4UV9 - chains A and B; structure by X-ray diffraction, 3.00 A resolution.

Chain A:
Molecule: Lysine-specific histone demethylase 1A
Organism: Homo sapiens
Notes: EC 1.-.-.-
UniProt: O60341 (KDM1A_HUMAN); aligned to UniProt positions 1-872 over residues -19 to 852 (the alignment contains insertions or deletions, so no single offset holds)
Amino-acid sequence (872 residues; each row starts with the number of its first residue; numbers below 1 keep their minus sign (Met-19 is residue -19)):
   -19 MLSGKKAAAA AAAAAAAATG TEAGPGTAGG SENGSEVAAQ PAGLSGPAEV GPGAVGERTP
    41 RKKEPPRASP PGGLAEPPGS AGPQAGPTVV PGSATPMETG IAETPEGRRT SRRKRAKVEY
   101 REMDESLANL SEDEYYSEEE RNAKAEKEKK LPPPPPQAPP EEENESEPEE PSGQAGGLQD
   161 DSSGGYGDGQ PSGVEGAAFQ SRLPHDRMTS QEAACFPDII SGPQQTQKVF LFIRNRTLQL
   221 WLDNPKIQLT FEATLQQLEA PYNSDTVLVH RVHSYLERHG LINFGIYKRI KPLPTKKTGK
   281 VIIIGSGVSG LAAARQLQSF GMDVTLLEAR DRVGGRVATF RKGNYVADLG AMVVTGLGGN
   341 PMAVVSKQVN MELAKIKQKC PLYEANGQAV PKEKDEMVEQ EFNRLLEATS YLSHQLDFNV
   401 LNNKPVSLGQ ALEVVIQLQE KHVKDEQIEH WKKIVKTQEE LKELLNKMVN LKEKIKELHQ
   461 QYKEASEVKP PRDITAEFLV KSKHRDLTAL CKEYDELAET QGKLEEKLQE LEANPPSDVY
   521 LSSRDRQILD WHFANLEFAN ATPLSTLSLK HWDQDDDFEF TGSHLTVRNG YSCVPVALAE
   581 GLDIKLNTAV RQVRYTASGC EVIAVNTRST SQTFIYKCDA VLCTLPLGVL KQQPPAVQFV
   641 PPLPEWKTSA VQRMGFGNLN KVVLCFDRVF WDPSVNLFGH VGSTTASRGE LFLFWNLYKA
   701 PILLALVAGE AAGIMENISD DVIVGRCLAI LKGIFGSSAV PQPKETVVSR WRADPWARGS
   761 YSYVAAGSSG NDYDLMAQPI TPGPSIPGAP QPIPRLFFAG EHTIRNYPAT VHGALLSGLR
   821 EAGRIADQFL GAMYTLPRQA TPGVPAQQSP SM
Not modelled in the structure: -19 to 170, 837-852
Sequence notes: conflict Pro171 (Ala191 in O60341)
Residues lining bound ligands: 1-Ethyl-Tranylcypromine (D70; [(2R,3S,4R,5R)-5-(6-amino-9H-purin-9-yl)-3,4-dihydroxytetrahydrofuran-2-yl]methyl (2R,3S,4S)-2,3,4-trihydroxy-5-[(4aS,10aS)-4a-[(1S,3E)-3-imino-1-phenylpentyl]-7,8-dimethyl-2,4-dioxo-1,3,4,4a,5,10a-hexahydrobenzo[g]pteridin-10(2H)-yl]pentyl dihydrogen diphosphate): Ile284, Gly285, Ser286, Gly287, Val288, Ser289, Gly290, Leu307, Glu308, Ala309, Arg310, Gly314, Gly315, Arg316, Val317, Leu329, Gly330, Ala331, Met332, Val333, Thr335, Phe538, Ala539, Tyr571, Thr588, Ala589, Val590, Thr624, Leu625, Pro626, Val629, Val637, Leu659, Lys661, Trp751, Trp756, Ser760, Tyr761, Gly800, Glu801, Pro808, Ala809, Thr810, Val811, His812, Ala814

Chain B:
Molecule: Rest corepressor 1
Organism: Homo sapiens
UniProt: Q9UKL0 (RCOR1_HUMAN); residues 1-482 here = UniProt positions 1-482
Amino-acid sequence (482 residues; numbered 1 to 482; the number before each row is that of its first residue):
     1 MVEKGPEVSG KRRGRNNAAA SASAAAASAA ASAACASPAA TAASGAAASS ASAAAASAAA
    61 APNNGQNKSL AAAAPNGNSS SNSWEEGSSG SSSDEEHGGG GMRVGPQYQA VVPDFDPAKL
   121 ARRSQERDNL GMLVWSPNQN LSEAKLDEYI AIAKEKHGYN MEQALGMLFW HKHNIEKSLA
   181 DLPNFTPFPD EWTVEDKVLF EQAFSFHGKT FHRIQQMLPD KSIASLVKFY YSWKKTRTKT
   241 SVMDRHARKQ KREREESEDE LEEANGNNPI DIEVDQNKES KKEVPPTETV PQVKKEKHST
   301 QAKNRAKRKP PKGMFLSQED VEAVSANATA ATTVLRQLDM ELVSVKRQIQ NIKQTNSALK
   361 EKLDGGIEPY RLPEVIQKCN ARWTTEEQLL AVQAIRKYGR DFQAISDVIG NKSVVQVKNF
   421 FVNYRRRFNI DEVLQEWEAE HGKEETNGPS NQKPVKSPDN SIKMPEEEDE APVLDVRYAS
   481 AS
Not modelled in the structure: 1-307, 441-482
UniProt features mapped onto this chain:
  - cross-link: Lys297 (Glycyl lysine isopeptide (Lys-Gly) (interchain with G-Cter in SUMO2))

Chain A / chain B interface:
Residue-residue contacts - 103 pairs, chain A then chain B:
  Arg384(A) - Pro311(B)
  Arg384(A) - Lys312(B)  hydrogen bond (side chain-backbone)
  Arg384(A) - Gly313(B)
  Arg384(A) - Met314(B)
  Glu387(A) - Pro311(B)
  Ala388(A) - Leu316(B)  hydrophobic
  Tyr391(A) - Lys309(B)
  Tyr391(A) - Pro310(B)
  Tyr391(A) - Leu316(B)  hydrophobic
  Leu392(A) - Leu316(B)  hydrophobic
  Gln395(A) - Arg308(B)
  Leu396(A) - Gln318(B)
  Val414(A) - Val321(B)  hydrophobic
  Val415(A) - Leu316(B)  hydrophobic
  Gln417(A) - Val324(B)
  Gln417(A) - Ala331(B)
  Leu418(A) - Phe315(B)
  Leu418(A) - Leu316(B)  hydrophobic
  Leu418(A) - Asp320(B)
  Leu418(A) - Val321(B)  hydrophobic
  Leu418(A) - Val324(B)  hydrophobic
  Gln419(A) - Gly313(B)
  Gln419(A) - Met314(B)
  Gln419(A) - Phe315(B)  hydrogen bond (side chain-backbone)
  Gln419(A) - Leu316(B)
  Glu420(A) - Leu335(B)
  Lys421(A) - Asp320(B)  salt bridge
  Lys421(A) - Leu335(B)
  Lys421(A) - Leu338(B)
  His422(A) - Phe315(B)
  Lys424(A) - Leu335(B)
  Lys424(A) - Leu338(B)
  Lys424(A) - Asp339(B)  salt bridge
  Asp425(A) - Leu338(B)
  Gln427(A) - Leu342(B)
  Ile428(A) - Leu338(B)
  Ile428(A) - Glu341(B)
  Ile428(A) - Leu342(B)
  Trp431(A) - Leu342(B)
  Trp431(A) - Val345(B)  hydrophobic
  Trp431(A) - Lys346(B)
  Trp431(A) - Ile349(B)  hydrophobic
  Ile434(A) - Ile349(B)  hydrophobic
  Val435(A) - Ile349(B)  hydrophobic
  Gln438(A) - Ile352(B)
  Gln438(A) - Lys353(B)
  Gln438(A) - Asn356(B)  hydrogen bond (backbone-side chain)
  Glu439(A) - Ile352(B)
  Leu441(A) - Asn356(B)
  Lys442(A) - Thr355(B)
  Lys442(A) - Asn356(B)
  Leu445(A) - Asn356(B)
  Leu445(A) - Leu359(B)  hydrophobic
  Leu445(A) - Lys360(B)
  Leu445(A) - Leu363(B)  hydrophobic
  Asn446(A) - Leu359(B)
  Met448(A) - Leu363(B)
  Val449(A) - Leu359(B)
  Val449(A) - Leu363(B)  hydrophobic
  Lys452(A) - Lys362(B)
  Lys452(A) - Leu363(B)
  Lys452(A) - Asp364(B)  hydrogen bond (side chain-backbone)
  Lys452(A) - Gly366(B)
  Lys452(A) - Ile367(B)
  Ile455(A) - Ile367(B)  hydrophobic
  Ile455(A) - Tyr370(B)  hydrophobic
  Lys456(A) - Tyr370(B)
  His459(A) - Pro369(B)
  His459(A) - Tyr370(B)  hydrogen bond (side chain-backbone)
  His459(A) - Leu372(B)
  Tyr462(A) - Leu372(B)  hydrophobic
  Ile474(A) - Glu386(B)
  Ile474(A) - Leu389(B)  hydrophobic
  Ile474(A) - Leu390(B)  hydrophobic
  Ile474(A) - Gln393(B)
  Thr475(A) - Gln393(B)
  Glu477(A) - Glu386(B)
  Phe478(A) - Leu390(B)
  Phe478(A) - Gln393(B)
  Phe478(A) - Ala394(B)
  Phe478(A) - Lys397(B)
  Phe478(A) - Val408(B)  hydrophobic
  Lys481(A) - Val408(B)
  Ser482(A) - Lys397(B)
  Ser482(A) - Tyr398(B)
  Ser482(A) - Val408(B)
  His484(A) - Leu372(B)
  His484(A) - Pro373(B)
  His484(A) - Val375(B)
  Arg485(A) - Tyr398(B)
  Arg485(A) - Ala404(B)
  Arg485(A) - Asp407(B)
  Arg485(A) - Val408(B)
  Asp486(A) - Lys397(B)
  Asp486(A) - Tyr398(B)  hydrogen bond
  Leu487(A) - Tyr370(B)
  Leu487(A) - Leu372(B)  hydrophobic
  Cys491(A) - Ile367(B)  hydrophobic
  Tyr494(A) - Leu363(B)
  Tyr494(A) - Gly366(B)
  Tyr494(A) - Ile367(B)  hydrophobic
  Asp495(A) - Arg371(B)  salt bridge
  Glu505(A) - Lys360(B)  salt bridge
Interface residues without a listed pair, chain A (55 interface residues in all): Glu381, Leu385, Phe398, Leu401, Lys432, Glu512
Interface residues without a listed pair, chain B (54 interface residues in all): Ser317, Ser325, Val334, Gln348, Ile409

Summary:
Chain A and chain B form an interface of 55 and 54 residues respectively, with 6 hydrogen bonds and 4 salt
bridges. Among the polar pairs are Lys421(A)-Asp320(B), Lys424(A)-Asp339(B) and Asp495(A)-Arg371(B). Ligands
of chain A: 1-Ethyl-Tranylcypromine.
Here chain A is Lysine-specific histone demethylase 1A and chain B is Rest corepressor 1, both from Homo
sapiens. Entry 4UV9 (LSD1(KDM1A)-CoREST in complex with 1-Ethyl-Tranylcypromine) was determined by X-ray
diffraction, deposited together with 4UV8, 4UVA, 4UVB and 4UVC.
